Entry 5W65 (electron microscopy, 4.30 A resolution (low resolution: residue-level contacts below are approximate; hydrogen-bond / salt-bridge calls are withheld)); this record covers chains O and P of the 20 polymer chains in the assembly.

Chain O:
Molecule: RNA polymerase I-specific transcription initiation factor RRN6
Organism: Saccharomyces cerevisiae (strain ATCC 204508 / S288c)
Reference sequence: P32786 (RRN6_YEAST); the author numbering skips numbers that UniProt does not, so the offset changes along the chain: -115 to 28 = UniProt 1-144; 41-67 = UniProt 145-171; 172-894 = UniProt 172-894
Chain sequence (894 residues; numbered -115 to 894; 116 numbers in that range are skipped by the numbering (no residue carries them; nothing is unmodelled there); the number before each row is that of its first residue; numbers below 1 keep their minus sign (Met-115 is residue -115); X marks 53 residues of unknown identity (built as UNK)):
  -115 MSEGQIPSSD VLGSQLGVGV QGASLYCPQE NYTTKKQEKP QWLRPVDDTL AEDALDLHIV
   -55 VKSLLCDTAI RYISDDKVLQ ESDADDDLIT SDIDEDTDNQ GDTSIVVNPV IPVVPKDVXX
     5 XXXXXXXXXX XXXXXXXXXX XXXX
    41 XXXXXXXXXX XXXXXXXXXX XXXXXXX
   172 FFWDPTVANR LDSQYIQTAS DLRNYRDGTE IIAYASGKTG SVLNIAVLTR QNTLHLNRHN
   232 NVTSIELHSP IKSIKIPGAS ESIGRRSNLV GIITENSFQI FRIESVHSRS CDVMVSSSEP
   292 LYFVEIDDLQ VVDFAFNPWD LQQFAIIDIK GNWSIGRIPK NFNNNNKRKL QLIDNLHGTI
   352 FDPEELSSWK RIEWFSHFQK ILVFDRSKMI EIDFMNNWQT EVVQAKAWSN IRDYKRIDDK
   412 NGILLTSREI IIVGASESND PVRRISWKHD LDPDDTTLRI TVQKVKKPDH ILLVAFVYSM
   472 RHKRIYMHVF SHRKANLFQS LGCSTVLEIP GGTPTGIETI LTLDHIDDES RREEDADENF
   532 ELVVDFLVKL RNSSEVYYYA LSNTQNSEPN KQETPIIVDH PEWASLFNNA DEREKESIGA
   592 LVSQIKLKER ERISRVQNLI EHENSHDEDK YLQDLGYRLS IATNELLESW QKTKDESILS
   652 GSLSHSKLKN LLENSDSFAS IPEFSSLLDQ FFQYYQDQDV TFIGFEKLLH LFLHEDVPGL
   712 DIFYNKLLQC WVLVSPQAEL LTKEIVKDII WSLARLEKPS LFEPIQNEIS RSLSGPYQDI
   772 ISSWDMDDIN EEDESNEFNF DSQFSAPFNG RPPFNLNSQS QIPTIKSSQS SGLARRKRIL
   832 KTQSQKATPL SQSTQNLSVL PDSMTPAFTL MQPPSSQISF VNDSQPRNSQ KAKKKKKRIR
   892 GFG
Unresolved in the structure: -115 to 2, 515-528, 559-566, 781-894
Glycans and other covalent adducts: covalent link Ile203-Leu219, Arg221-Leu227, Phe696-Leu711, His701-Leu704; covalent link Ile203-Arg229; covalent link Asn308-Trp365; covalent link Gln314-Ile329; covalent link Ser616-Asp620

Chain P:
Molecule: RNA polymerase I-specific transcription initiation factor RRN7
Organism: Saccharomyces cerevisiae (strain ATCC 204508 / S288c)
Reference sequence: P40992 (RRN7_YEAST); residues 1-514 here = UniProt positions 1-514
Chain sequence (514 residues; row label = number of the first residue in the row):
     1 MSTFIRGPIC GTDNCPSRLW RIIDGRRTCQ YGHVMEGDVE FNDDEDDLNG LGAGVITRRL
    61 NLTTNATGSF QSSQLTNSQL LQQQQRQSHK KFKKLIGHEA KLLFLKSFQF ILKRQIRWLI
   121 TEMRFPKEFE HVAKIIWLKI LKTINDQPQE ELKLQLHMTS TISILYLAST HLSLPVYTCD
   181 YIKWICTAKM PYFQASEILP KSWRIQLPNY YVSILEGSIS PFNGQLYNKI ALTCGMIHFK
   241 EFFNSEISCQ GLLLKLVMQC ALPPEFYFYT KQVIEFEETD IRNLTLWERT DERHTGRVSN
   301 HAELRVLSYF MLTINWMLSF DRDRQYPLKW ILSLTESLTQ RTTTSESIGR NIVKVVYPDK
   361 PTSSDYFQWS EEETLEFLKW MEKQFLPTQT KSLHNENGSM EMTIDQKIAR RKLYKIFPLD
   421 REANHDGEFN DSTHQLTFIE DLQERYAKQT PFFESNKIRD SLNYQEANPP ARKEAIGRLL
   481 THIASQLLVD FAISKEQLKD CISRIKNACL HRMN
Unresolved in the structure: 391-398, 423-430, 454-468, 513-514
Glycans and other covalent adducts: covalent link Phe110-Ile198, Leu488-Ile493; covalent link Thr143-Gln147; covalent link Asn145-Pro148; covalent link Thr178-Phe491; covalent link Pro200-Ser202, Thr343-Ser347; covalent link Asn223-Ala492, Leu284-Ala302; covalent link Thr344-Thr437
Ion coordination: Zn2+: Cys10, Cys29
Swiss-Prot annotation at these positions:
  - zinc finger: Thr3 to Glu36 (RRN7-type)
  - region: Gly37 to Ala66 (B-reader), Thr67 to Lys101 (B-linker)
  - binding site (Zn(2+)): Cys10, Cys15, Cys29, His33
  - mutagenesis: Cys29 (C29A: Impaired binding to Pol I), His33 (H33S: Impaired binding to Pol I)

Interface between chain O and chain P:
Contacting residue pairs (142; chain O residue first):
  Lys474(O) - Ser364(P)
  Arg475(O) - Phe367(P)
  Leu498(O) - Phe367(P)
  Ile567(O) - Arg478(P)
  Val569(O) - Glu474(P)
  Val569(O) - Gly477(P)
  Val569(O) - Arg478(P)
  Val569(O) - Thr481(P)
  His571(O) - Lys495(P)  covalent bond
  Glu573(O) - Lys495(P)
  Glu573(O) - Glu496(P)
  Glu573(O) - Lys499(P)
  Trp574(O) - Ala484(P)
  Trp574(O) - Leu488(P)
  Trp574(O) - Lys495(P)
  Ser576(O) - Lys499(P)
  Ser576(O) - Lys506(P)
  Leu577(O) - Lys499(P)
  Leu577(O) - Ile502(P)
  Leu577(O) - Ser503(P)
  Leu577(O) - Lys506(P)
  Phe578(O) - Met311(P)
  Phe578(O) - Leu312(P)
  Phe578(O) - Asn315(P)
  Phe578(O) - Trp316(P)
  Asn580(O) - Lys506(P)
  Glu585(O) - Trp316(P)
  Glu585(O) - Arg512(P)
  Lys586(O) - Phe320(P)
  Lys586(O) - Arg322(P)
  Ser588(O) - Arg512(P)
  Ile589(O) - Trp316(P)  covalent bond
  Ile589(O) - Phe320(P)
  Leu592(O) - Phe276(P)
  Leu592(O) - Arg512(P)
  Val593(O) - Trp316(P)
  Val593(O) - Met317(P)
  Val593(O) - Phe320(P)
  Gln595(O) - Gln272(P)
  Ile596(O) - Tyr269(P)
  Ile596(O) - Gln272(P)  covalent bond
  Ile596(O) - Val273(P)
  Ile596(O) - Met317(P)
  Lys597(O) - Tyr269(P)
  Lys597(O) - Gln325(P)
  Lys599(O) - Gln272(P)
  Lys599(O) - Glu275(P)
  Glu600(O) - Glu265(P)
  Glu600(O) - Phe268(P)
  Glu600(O) - Tyr269(P)
  Glu600(O) - Gln272(P)
  Arg603(O) - Phe268(P)
  Arg603(O) - Lys271(P)
  Ile649(O) - Phe242(P)
  Leu650(O) - Lys139(P)
  Leu650(O) - Phe242(P)
  Gly652(O) - His171(P)
  Gly652(O) - Phe242(P)
  Ser655(O) - Phe242(P)
  Ser655(O) - Phe243(P)
  Ser655(O) - Asn244(P)
  His656(O) - His171(P)
  Ser657(O) - Asn244(P)
  Val691(O) - Glu128(P)
  Phe693(O) - Leu172(P)
  Lys698(O) - Arg124(P)
  Lys698(O) - Phe125(P)
  Lys698(O) - Pro126(P)
  His701(O) - Glu122(P)
  His701(O) - Met123(P)
  His701(O) - Arg124(P)
  Leu702(O) - Met123(P)
  Leu702(O) - Phe125(P)
  Leu702(O) - Leu174(P)
  Phe703(O) - Leu254(P)
  Phe703(O) - Lys255(P)
  Phe703(O) - Met258(P)
  Leu704(O) - Glu122(P)
  Leu704(O) - Met123(P)
  Leu704(O) - Lys183(P)
  Leu704(O) - Lys255(P)
  His705(O) - Phe438(P)
  His705(O) - Ile439(P)
  Glu706(O) - Glu346(P)
  Glu706(O) - Phe438(P)
  Asp707(O) - Thr437(P)
  Asp707(O) - Ile439(P)
  Gln720(O) - Gln443(P)
  Cys721(O) - Ile439(P)
  Cys721(O) - Gln443(P)
  Cys721(O) - Tyr446(P)
  Trp722(O) - Leu262(P)
  Trp722(O) - Pro264(P)
  Leu724(O) - Gln443(P)
  Leu724(O) - Tyr446(P)
  Leu724(O) - Ala447(P)
  Leu724(O) - Thr450(P)
  Val725(O) - Tyr446(P)
  Val725(O) - Gln449(P)
  Val725(O) - Thr450(P)  covalent bond
  Val725(O) - Pro451(P)
  Val725(O) - Phe452(P)
  Val725(O) - Phe453(P)
  Ser726(O) - Pro264(P)
  Ser726(O) - Phe452(P)
  Ser726(O) - Phe453(P)
  Pro727(O) - Pro264(P)
  Pro727(O) - Glu265(P)  covalent bond
  Gln728(O) - Glu265(P)
  Leu732(O) - Phe268(P)
  Thr733(O) - Pro264(P)
  Ile736(O) - Tyr267(P)
  Ile736(O) - Phe268(P)
  Ile736(O) - Lys271(P)
  Ile740(O) - Gln250(P)
  Ile740(O) - Tyr267(P)
  Leu744(O) - Ser173(P)
  Arg746(O) - His171(P)
  Arg746(O) - Leu172(P)
  Arg746(O) - Asn244(P)
  Arg746(O) - Ser245(P)
  Phe753(O) - Glu128(P)
  Phe753(O) - His131(P)
  Gln757(O) - His131(P)
  Gln757(O) - Lys134(P)
  Gln757(O) - Ile135(P)
  Gln757(O) - Leu138(P)
  Ile760(O) - Leu138(P)
  Ser763(O) - Lys142(P)
  Leu764(O) - Lys142(P)
  Leu764(O) - Asn145(P)
  Tyr768(O) - Leu105(P)
  Tyr768(O) - Asn145(P)
  Ile771(O) - Leu102(P)
  Ile771(O) - Leu105(P)
  Ile771(O) - Lys106(P)
  Ile771(O) - Gln109(P)
  Ile772(O) - Leu138(P)
  Trp775(O) - Gln109(P)
  Trp775(O) - Phe110(P)
  Trp775(O) - Lys113(P)
  Trp775(O) - Lys134(P)
Also at the interface, not in a pair above, chain O (81 interface residues in all): Arg472, Ile568, Asn579, Ser651, Lys658, Lys660, Ile694, Lys717, Leu718, Glu730, Glu735, Val737, Ser765, Pro767, Asp776, Asp778, Asp779, Ile780
Also at the interface, not in a pair above, chain P (97 interface residues in all): His98, Arg114, Ile116, Lys127, Glu130, Leu141, Ile144, Pro148, Leu199, Gly251, Val257, Pro263, Asn283, Thr344, Ser345, Tyr357, Leu442, Leu480, Leu498

Summary:
81 residues of chain O and 97 residues of chain P are in contact; the contacts include 5 covalent bonds.
Cys10(P) and Cys29(P) coordinate Zn2+. From UniProt: 4 Zn2+-binding residues and 2 mutagenesis sites on chain
P.
Here chain O is RNA polymerase I-specific transcription initiation factor RRN6 and chain P is RNA polymerase
I-specific transcription initiation factor RRN7, both from Saccharomyces cerevisiae (strain ATCC 204508 /
S288c). Entry 5W65 (RNA polymerase I Initial Transcribing Complex State 2) was determined by electron
microscopy, deposited together with 5W5Y, 5W64 and 5W66.
